Entry 6IRO (electron microscopy, 3.40 A resolution); this record covers chains C and I of the 11 polymer chains in the assembly.

# Chain C
Protein: Histone H2A
Source organism: Xenopus laevis
UniProtKB: Q6AZJ8 (Q6AZJ8_XENLA); residues 1-129 here correspond to UniProt positions 2-130 (UniProt number = residue number + 1)
Amino-acid sequence (129 residues; row label = number of the first residue in the row):
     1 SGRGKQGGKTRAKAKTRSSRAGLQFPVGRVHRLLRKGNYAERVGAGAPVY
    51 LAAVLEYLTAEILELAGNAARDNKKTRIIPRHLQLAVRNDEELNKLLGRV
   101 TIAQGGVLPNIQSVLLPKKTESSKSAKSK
Not modelled in the structure: 1-11, 119-129

# Chain I
Molecule: 167-nt DNA strand
Source organism: Escherichia coli K-12
Sequence (167 nucleotides; numbered 1 to 167; the number before each row is that of its first residue):
     1 CTCGAGAATCCCGGTGCCGAGGCCGCTCAATTGGTCGTAGACAGCTCTAG
    51 CACCGCTTAAACGCACGTACGCGCTGTCCCCCGCGTTTTAACCGCCAAGG
   101 GGATTACTCCCTAGTCTCCAGGCACGTGTCAGATATATACATCCGATAGC
   151 TTGTCGAGAAGTACTAG
Not modelled in the structure: 1, 148-167

# How chain C and chain I interact
Residue-residue contacts - 13 pairs, chain C then chain I:
  Arg-29(C) / DG122(I)  sugar contact
  Arg-29(C) / DC123(I)  salt bridge to the phosphate
  Arg-42(C) / DT112(I)  hydrogen bond to the sugar
  Arg-42(C) / DA113(I)  phosphate contact
  Val-43(C) / DT112(I)  sugar contact
  Val-43(C) / DA113(I)  hydrogen bond to the phosphate
  Gly-44(C) / DT112(I)  phosphate contact
  Ala-45(C) / DT112(I)  phosphate contact
  Lys-75(C) / DG132(I)  salt bridge to the phosphate
  Thr-76(C) / DA131(I)  hydrogen bond to the phosphate
  Thr-76(C) / DG132(I)  hydrogen bond to the phosphate
  Arg-77(C) / DA131(I)  hydrogen bond to the sugar
  Arg-77(C) / DG132(I)  hydrogen bond to the phosphate
Other interface residues (no listed pair), chain C (9 interface residues in all): Arg-35
Other interface residues (no listed pair), chain I (7 interface residues in all): DA133

# Summary
The interface between chain C and chain I involves 9 residues on one side and 7 on the other, with 6 hydrogen
bonds and 2 salt bridges. Polar pairs include Arg-42(C)/DT112(I), Arg-77(C)/DA131(I) and Val-43(C)/DA113(I).
Here chain C is Histone H2A (Xenopus laevis) and chain I is a 167-nt DNA strand (Escherichia coli K-12). Entry
6IRO (the crosslinked complex of ISWI-nucleosome in the ADP-bound state) was determined by electron microscopy
(same publication as 6JYL and 6K1P).
